Entry 4QV6 (X-ray diffraction, 2.80 A resolution); this record covers chains V and W of the 28 polymer chains in the assembly.

# Chain V
Protein: Proteasome subunit beta type-2
Organism: Saccharomyces cerevisiae
Notes: EC 3.4.25.1
Reference sequence: P25043 (PSB2_YEAST); residues 1-232 here correspond to UniProt positions 30-261 (UniProt number = residue number + 29)
Sequence (232 residues; row label = number of the first residue in the row):
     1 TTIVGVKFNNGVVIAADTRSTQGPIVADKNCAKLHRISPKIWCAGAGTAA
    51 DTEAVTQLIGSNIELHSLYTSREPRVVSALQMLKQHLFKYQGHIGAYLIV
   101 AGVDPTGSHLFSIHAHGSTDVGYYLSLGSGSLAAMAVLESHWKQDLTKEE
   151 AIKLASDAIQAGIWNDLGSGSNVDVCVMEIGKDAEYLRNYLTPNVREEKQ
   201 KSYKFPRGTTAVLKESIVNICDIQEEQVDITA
Disordered / not traced: 227-232
Metal / ion sites: Mg2+: I163, D166, S169 (shared with 1 residue of chain L)
Swiss-Prot annotation at these positions:
  - active site: T1 (Nucleophile)

# Chain W
Protein: Proteasome subunit beta type-3
Organism: Saccharomyces cerevisiae
Notes: EC 3.4.25.1
Reference sequence: P25451 (PSB3_YEAST); residues 0-204 here correspond to UniProt positions 1-205 (UniProt number = residue number + 1)
Sequence (205 residues; each row starts with the number of its first residue; numbering starts at 0):
     0 MSDPSSINGGIVVAMTGKDCVAIACDLRLGSQSLGVSNKFEKIFHYGHVF
    50 LGITGLATDVTTLNEMFRYKTNLYKLKEERAIEPETFTQLVSSSLYERRF
   100 GPYFVGPVVAGINSKSGKPFIAGFDLIGCIDEAKDFIVSGTASDQLFGMC
   150 ESLYEPNLEPEDLFETISQALLNAADRDALSGWGAVVYIIKKDEVVKRYL
   200 KMRQD
Disordered / not traced: 0
Metal / ion sites: Mg2+: D204 (shared with 2 residues of chain K)
Swiss-Prot annotation at these positions:
  - modified residue: S30 (Phosphoserine)
  - cross-link: K69 (Glycyl lysine isopeptide (Lys-Gly) (interchain with G-Cter in ubiquitin))

# How chain V and chain W interact
Residue-residue contacts (65):
  I25(V) with D143(W); F146(W), hydrophobic
  V26(V) with F146(W)
  A27(V) with D130(W); F146(W), hydrophobic
  D28(V) with D130(W)
  K29(V) with E150(W), salt bridge
  A49(V) with C128(W), hydrophobic
  A50(V) with Y95(W); I126(W), hydrophobic; C128(W)
  D51(V) with Y95(W), hydrogen bond; R98(W), salt bridge
  A54(V) with Y95(W)
  Y90(V) with F99(W), hydrophobic
  H93(V) with R98(W), hydrogen bond (backbone-side chain); F99(W)
  I94(V) with F99(W), hydrophobic
  R196(V) with E150(W), salt bridge
  K199(V) with E150(W); S151(W); Y153(W), hydrogen bond (side chain-backbone)
  S202(V) with E154(W), hydrogen bond
  Y203(V) with S151(W); L152(W), hydrophobic
  K204(V) with D161(W), salt bridge
  F205(V) with L152(W), hydrophobic; E164(W); Q168(W)
  P206(V) with E164(W)
  R207(V) with E158(W); E160(W), salt bridge; D161(W), salt bridge; E164(W)
  G208(V) with E164(W), hydrogen bond (backbone-side chain)
  T209(V) with E164(W), hydrogen bond (backbone-side chain)
  T210(V) with E164(W), hydrogen bond; S167(W); Q168(W), hydrogen bond; L199(W)
  A211(V) with L199(W); K200(W), hydrogen bond (backbone-backbone)
  V212(V) with F163(W), hydrophobic; Y198(W)
  L213(V) with Y198(W), hydrogen bond (backbone-backbone); L199(W); K200(W)
  K214(V) with K196(W); R197(W); Y198(W), hydrogen bond (backbone-backbone)
  E215(V) with K196(W); R197(W), salt bridge
  S216(V) with V194(W); V195(W); K196(W), hydrogen bond (backbone-backbone)
  I217(V) with V194(W)
  V218(V) with H44(W); Y187(W), hydrophobic; V194(W), hydrogen bond (backbone-backbone); K196(W)
  N219(V) with H44(W)
  I220(V) with G46(W); H47(W); V194(W), hydrophobic
  D222(V) with K74(W), salt bridge
Other interface residues (no listed pair), chain V (37 interface residues in all): Q22, T48, G95
Other interface residues (no listed pair), chain W (39 interface residues in all): F49, D124, D134, L157, T165, L171, E193

# Summary
The interface between chain V and chain W involves 37 residues on one side and 39 on the other, with 13
hydrogen bonds and 8 salt bridges. Polar pairs include K29(V)-E150(W), D51(V)-R98(W) and R196(V)-E150(W). From
UniProt: active-site residue T1(V) on chain V.
Here chain V is Proteasome subunit beta type-2 and chain W is Proteasome subunit beta type-3, both from
Saccharomyces cerevisiae. Entry 4QV6 (yCP beta5-A49V mutant) was determined by X-ray diffraction (same
publication as 4QUX, 4QUY, 4QV0, 4QV1, 4QV3, 4QV4 and 42 further entries).
